PDB entry 4D5N | electron microscopy, 9.00 A resolution (very low resolution: no residue pairs are listed; an interface is given only as per-side residue counts) | chains A and X

== Chain A ==
Name: Eukaryotic peptide chain release factor subunit 1
Source organism: Homo sapiens
UniProt: P62495 (ERF1_HUMAN); residue numbers follow UniProt; this construct covers 5-437
Chain sequence (436 residues; row label = number of the first residue in the row):
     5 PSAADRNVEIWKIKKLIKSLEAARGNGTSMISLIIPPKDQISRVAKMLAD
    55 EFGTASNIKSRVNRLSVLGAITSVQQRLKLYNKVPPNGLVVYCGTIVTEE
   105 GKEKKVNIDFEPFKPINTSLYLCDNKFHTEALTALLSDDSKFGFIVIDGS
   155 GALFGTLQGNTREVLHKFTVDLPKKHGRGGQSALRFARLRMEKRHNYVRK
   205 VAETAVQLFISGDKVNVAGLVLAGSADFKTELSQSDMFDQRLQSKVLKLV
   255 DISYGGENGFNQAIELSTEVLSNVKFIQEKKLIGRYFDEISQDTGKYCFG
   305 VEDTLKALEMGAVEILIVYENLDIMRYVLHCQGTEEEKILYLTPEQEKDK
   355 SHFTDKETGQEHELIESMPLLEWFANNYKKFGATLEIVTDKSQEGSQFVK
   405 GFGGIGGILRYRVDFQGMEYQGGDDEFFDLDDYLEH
Differences from the reference sequence: expression tag (438-440)
Swiss-Prot annotation at these positions:
  - motif: Asn61 to Ser64 (NIKS motif)
  - modified residue: Lys63 (4-hydroxylysine), Gln185 (N5-methylglutamine), Thr347 (Phosphothreonine)
  - cross-link (Glycyl lysine isopeptide (Lys-Gly)): Lys87 (interchain with G-Cter in SUMO2), Lys279 (interchain with G-Cter in ubiquitin), Lys404 (interchain with G-Cter in SUMO2)
  - mutagenesis: Lys63 (K63A/R: Loss of hydroxylation), Gly183 to Gly184 (In AAQ mutant; abolished ability to mediate translation termination. Can recognize stop codons in ribosomal A-site, but is unable to catalyze peptidyl-tRNA hydrolysis, promoting ribosome collisions), Gln185 (Q185R/I/N: Abolishes methylation by N6AMT1)

== Chain X ==
Molecule: Cricket paralysis virus ires RNA
Sequence (201 nucleotides; row label = number of the first residue in the row):
  6030 AAAAAUGUGAUCUUGCUUGUAAAUACAAUUUUGAGAGGUUAAUAAAUUAC
  6080 AAGUAGUGCUAUUUUUGUAUUUAGGUUAGCUAUUUAGCUUUACGUUCCAG
  6130 GAUGCCUAGUGGCAGCCCCACAAUAUCCAGGAAGCCCUCUCUGCGGUUAU
  6180 UCAGAUUAGGUAGUCGAAAAACCUAAGAAAUUUACCUUAAGGCUUCCUCG
  6230 A
Differences from the reference sequence: conflict A6178 (U in 8895506)

== Chain A / chain X interface ==
At this resolution (9 A) residue pairs are not listed: 3 residues of chain A and 4 of chain X lie at the interface.

== Overview ==
3 residues of chain A and 4 residues of chain X are in contact. UniProt lists 4 mutagenesis sites on chain A.
Chain A is Eukaryotic peptide chain release factor subunit 1 (Homo sapiens) and chain X is Cricket paralysis
virus ires RNA; the structure, Cryo-EM structures of ribosomal 80S complexes with termination factors and
cricket paralysis virus IRES reveal the ..., was determined by electron microscopy.
